8YAR - chains E and I of the 6 polymer chains in the assembly; structure by electron microscopy, 3.60 A resolution.

Chain E:
Molecule: Tubulin alpha-3 chain
From: Caenorhabditis elegans
Notes: EC 3.6.5.-
Reference sequence: P91910 (TBA3_CAEEL); numbering as in UniProt (aligned over 1-450)
Sequence (450 residues; numbered 1 to 450; the number before each row is that of its first residue):
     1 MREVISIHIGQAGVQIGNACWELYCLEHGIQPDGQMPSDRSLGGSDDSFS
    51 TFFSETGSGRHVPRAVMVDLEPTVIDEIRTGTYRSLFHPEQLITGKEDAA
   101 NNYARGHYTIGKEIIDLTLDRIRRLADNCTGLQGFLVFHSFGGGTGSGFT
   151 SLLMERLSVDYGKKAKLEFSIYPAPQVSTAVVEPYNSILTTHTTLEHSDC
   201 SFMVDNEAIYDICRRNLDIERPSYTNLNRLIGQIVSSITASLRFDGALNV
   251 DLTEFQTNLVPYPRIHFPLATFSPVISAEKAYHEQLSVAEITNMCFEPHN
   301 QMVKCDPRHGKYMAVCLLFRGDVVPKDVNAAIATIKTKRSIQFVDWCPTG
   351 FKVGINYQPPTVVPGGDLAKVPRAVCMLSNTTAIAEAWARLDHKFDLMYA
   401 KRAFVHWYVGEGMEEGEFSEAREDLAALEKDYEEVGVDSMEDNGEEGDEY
Unresolved in the structure: 37-47, 440-450
Construct notes: engineered mutation Arg40 (Lys in P91910)
Residues lining bound ligands: GTP (guanosine-5'-triphosphate): Gly10, Gln11, Ala12, Gln15, Ile16, Asp69, Glu71, Asp98, Ala99, Asn101, Ser140, Gly143, Gly144, Thr145, Gly146, Ile171, Thr179, Glu183, Asn206, Tyr224, Leu227, Asn228

Chain I:
Molecule: Alpha-tubulin N-acetyltransferase 2
From: Caenorhabditis elegans
Notes: EC 2.3.1.108
Reference sequence: Q23192 (ATAT2_CAEEL); residues 1-263 here = UniProt positions 1-263
Sequence (263 residues; row label = number of the first residue in the row):
     1 MEIAFDLSTIFTDNIQRLTRTDLLKYGPKRYWAVAQSIDCLGEMSSKFHG
    51 WKRVITMYDKIVDHDEEQTTYIMWEKVNGSKSILKGLLRVGYKTLYLTDN
   101 EQNQYMEKAMCILDFFVVPTEQRSGNGFKMFDEMLKAENVTVDQCAFDKP
   151 SAALQQFLEKYYDRKDLVWQSNKYALCSNFFIGRHPTVPFTPRQTKRASR
   201 ASSAVSSHASSRNTSPIGRNRPRHDSVADLMRQDMLAGVRAEVDPNSPTG
   251 LKNARDFGHRRIW
Unresolved in the structure: 1-213

Interface between chain E and chain I:
Residue-residue contacts (11):
  Gly29(E) - Thr214(I)
  Met36(E) - Thr214(I)
  Phe244(E) - Pro216(I)  hydrophobic
  Gly321(E) - Arg219(I)
  Asp322(E) - Arg219(I)
  Tyr357(E) - Ile217(I)
  Tyr357(E) - Arg219(I)  hydrogen bond (backbone-side chain)
  Tyr357(E) - Pro222(I)
  Gln358(E) - Pro216(I)
  Gln358(E) - Ile217(I)  hydrogen bond (side chain-backbone)
  Pro359(E) - Arg219(I)
Other interface residues (no listed pair), chain E (12 interface residues in all): Leu26, Glu27, His28, Pro372

Summary:
12 residues of chain E face 5 of chain I across their interface; the contacts include 2 hydrogen bonds. Polar
contacts include Tyr357(E)-Arg219(I) and Gln358(E)-Ile217(I). Bound to chain E: GTP.
Here chain E is Tubulin alpha-3 chain and chain I is Alpha-tubulin N-acetyltransferase 2, both from
Caenorhabditis elegans. Entry 8YAR (ATAT-2 bound K40R MEC-12/MEC-7 microtubule) was determined by electron
microscopy together with 8Y9F, 8YAJ and 8YAL from the same study.
